PDB entry 7U77 | X-ray diffraction, 1.58 A resolution | chains A and P of the 3 polymer chains in the assembly

Chain A:
Molecule: DNA polymerase eta
Organism: Homo sapiens
Notes: EC 2.7.7.7
Reference sequence: Q9Y253 (POLH_HUMAN); residue numbers follow UniProt; this construct covers 1-432
Chain sequence (435 residues; each row starts with the number of its first residue; numbers below 1 keep their minus sign (Gly-2 is residue -2)):
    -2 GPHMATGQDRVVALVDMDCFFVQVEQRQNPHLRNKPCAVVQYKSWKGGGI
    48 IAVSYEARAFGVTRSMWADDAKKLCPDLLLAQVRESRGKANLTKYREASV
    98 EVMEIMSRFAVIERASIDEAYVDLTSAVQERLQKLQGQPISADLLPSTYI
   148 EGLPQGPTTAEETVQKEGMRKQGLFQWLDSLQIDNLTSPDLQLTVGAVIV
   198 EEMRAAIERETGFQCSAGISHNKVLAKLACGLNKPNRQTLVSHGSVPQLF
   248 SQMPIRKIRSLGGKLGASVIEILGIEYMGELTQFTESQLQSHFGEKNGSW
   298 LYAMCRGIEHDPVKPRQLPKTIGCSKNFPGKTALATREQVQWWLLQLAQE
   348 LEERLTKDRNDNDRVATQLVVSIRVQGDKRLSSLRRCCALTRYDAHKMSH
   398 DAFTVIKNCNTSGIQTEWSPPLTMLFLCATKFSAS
Disordered / not traced: 155-159
Differences from the reference sequence: expression tag (-2 to 0)
UniProt features mapped onto this chain:
  - binding site (Mg(2+)): Asp13, Met14, Asp115, Glu116
  - binding site (Mn(2+)): Asp13, Met14, Asp115, Glu116
  - binding site (a 2'-deoxyribonucleoside 5'-triphosphate): Arg61
  - natural variant: Val37 (deletion: In XPV), Leu75 (deletion: In XPV), Arg93 (R93P: In XPV), Arg111 (R111H: In XPV), Thr122 (T122P: In XPV), Gly153 (G153D: In a breast cancer sample), Thr191 (T191P: In XPV), Gly263 (G263V: In XPV), Val266 (V266D: In XPV), Gly295 (G295R: In XPV), Arg361 (R361S: In XPV)
  - mutagenesis: Tyr52 (Y52A/F: Reduces DNA polymerase activity; Y52E: Reduces DNA polymerase activity. Increases fidelity of replication and reduces translesion bypass), Arg61 (R61A: Reduces enzymatic activity by two-thirds), Ser62 (S62G: Increased DNA polymerase activity and translesion bypass compared to wild-type), Ala68 (A68S/V: Severe reduction in thymine dimer translesion bypass), Asn324 to Pro326 (Reduces binding to chromatin and to monoubiquitinated PCNA. Abolishes binding to monoubiquitinated PCNA; when associated with 705-E--H-713 Del)
Bound ions: Mg2+ site 1: Asp13, Asp115, Glu116 (together with 2'-deoxyguanosine-5'-triphosphate) (shared with DT8(P) of chain P); Ca2+: Asp13, Met14, Asp115; Mg2+ site 2: Asp13, Met14, Asp115 (together with 2'-deoxyguanosine-5'-triphosphate)
Ligand contacts:
  - : Asp13, Met14, Asp15, Cys16, Asp115, Lys231
  - 2'-deoxyguanosine-5'-triphosphate (DGT): Asp13, Met14, Asp15, Cys16, Phe17, Phe18, Gln38, Ile48, Ala49, Tyr52, Arg55, Arg61, Leu89, Ile114, Asp115, Glu116, Lys231

Chain P:
Molecule: 8-nt DNA strand
Sequence (8 nucleotides; each row starts with the number of its first residue):
     1 AGCGTCAT
Bound ions: Mg2+: DT8 (together with 2'-deoxyguanosine-5'-triphosphate) (shared with Asp13(A), Asp115(A), Glu116(A) of chain A)

Interface between chain A and chain P:
Pairs across the interface (24):
  Arg61(A) with DT8(P), base contact
  Ser113(A) with DT8(P), hydrogen bond to the phosphate
  Asp115(A) with DT8(P), phosphate contact
  Glu116(A) with DT8(P), phosphate contact
  Lys224(A) with DT8(P), salt bridge to the phosphate
  Ile255(A) with DA7(P), phosphate contact
  Arg256(A) with DA7(P), phosphate contact; DT8(P), phosphate contact
  Ser257(A) with DC6(P), phosphate contact; DA7(P), hydrogen bond to the phosphate
  Leu258(A) with DA7(P), hydrogen bond to the phosphate
  Gly259(A) with DA7(P), hydrogen bond to the phosphate
  Gly260(A) with DC6(P), phosphate contact; DA7(P), phosphate contact
  Lys261(A) with DT5(P), salt bridge to the phosphate; DC6(P), hydrogen bond to the phosphate
  Leu262(A) with DC6(P), hydrogen bond to the phosphate
  Arg377(A) with DG4(P), salt bridge to the phosphate
  Leu381(A) with DC3(P), phosphate contact
  Arg382(A) with DG2(P), sugar contact; DC3(P), hydrogen bond to the phosphate; DG4(P), hydrogen bond to the base
  Arg383(A) with DG2(P), phosphate contact
  Cys384(A) with DG2(P), hydrogen bond to the phosphate
Also at the interface, not in a pair above, chain A (21 interface residues in all): Leu378, Ser379, Ser380
Also at the interface, not in a pair above, chain P (8 interface residues in all): DA1

In short:
The interface between chain A and chain P involves 21 residues on one side and 8 on the other; the contacts
include 9 hydrogen bonds and 3 salt bridges. Among the polar pairs are Arg382(A)-DG4(P), Ser113(A)-DT8(P) and
Ser257(A)-DA7(P).
Here chain A is DNA polymerase eta (Homo sapiens) and chain P is an 8-nt DNA strand. Entry 7U77 (Human DNA
polymerase eta-DNA ternary mismatch complex:reaction with 1.0 mM Mg2+ for 40s) was determined by X-ray
diffraction (same publication as 7U72, 7U73, 7U74, 7U75, 7U76, 7U78 and 26 further entries).
